Entry 4R00 (X-ray diffraction, 2.80 A resolution); this record covers chains Q and R of the 28 polymer chains in the assembly.

# Chain Q
Molecule: Proteasome subunit alpha type-4
Source organism: Saccharomyces cerevisiae
Notes: EC 3.4.25.1
Reference sequence: P40303 (PSA4_YEAST); residues -1 to 252 here correspond to UniProt positions 1-254 (UniProt number = residue number + 2)
Amino-acid sequence (254 residues; numbered -1 to 252; the number before each row is that of its first residue; numbers below 1 keep their minus sign (Met-1 is residue -1)):
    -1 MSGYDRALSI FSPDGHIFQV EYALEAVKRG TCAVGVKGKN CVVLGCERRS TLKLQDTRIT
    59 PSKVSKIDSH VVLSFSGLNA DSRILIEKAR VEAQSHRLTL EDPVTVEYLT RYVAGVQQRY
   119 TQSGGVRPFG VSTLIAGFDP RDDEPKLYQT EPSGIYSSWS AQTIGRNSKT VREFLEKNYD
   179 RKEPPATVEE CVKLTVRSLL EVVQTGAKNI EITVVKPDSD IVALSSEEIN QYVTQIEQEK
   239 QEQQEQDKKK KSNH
Unresolved in the structure: -1 to 0, 241-252
UniProt features mapped onto this chain:
  - modified residue: Thr58 (Phosphothreonine)

# Chain R
Molecule: Proteasome subunit alpha type-5
Source organism: Saccharomyces cerevisiae
Notes: EC 3.4.25.1
Reference sequence: P32379 (PSA5_YEAST); residues -7 to 252 here correspond to UniProt positions 1-260 (UniProt number = residue number + 8)
Amino-acid sequence (260 residues; each row starts with the number of its first residue; numbers below 1 keep their minus sign (Met-7 is residue -7)):
    -7 MFLTRSEYDR GVSTFSPEGR LFQVEYSLEA IKLGSTAIGI ATKEGVVLGV EKRATSPLLE
    53 SDSIEKIVEI DRHIGCAMSG LTADARSMIE HARTAAVTHN LYYDEDINVE SLTQSVCDLA
   113 LRFGEGASGE ERLMSRPFGV ALLIAGHDAD DGYQLFHAEP SGTFYRYNAK AIGSGSEGAQ
   173 AELLNEWHSS LTLKEAELLV LKILKQVMEE KLDENNAQLS CITKQDGFKI YDNEKTAELI
   233 KELKEKEAAE SPEEADVEMS
Unresolved in the structure: -7 to 0, 118-124, 243-252

# Interface between chain Q and chain R
Contacting residue pairs (63):
  Asp3(Q) - Glu117(R)
  Arg4(Q) - Glu117(R)
  Ala5(Q) - Val4(R)  hydrophobic
  Ala5(Q) - Glu117(R)
  Ala5(Q) - Ser127(R)
  Ser7(Q) - Ser127(R)
  Ser7(Q) - Arg128(R)
  Ile8(Q) - Gln15(R)
  Phe9(Q) - Gln15(R)
  Phe9(Q) - Tyr18(R)  hydrophobic
  Phe9(Q) - Ser19(R)
  Phe9(Q) - Ala22(R)  hydrophobic
  Phe9(Q) - Leu73(R)  hydrophobic
  Phe9(Q) - Arg128(R)
  Phe9(Q) - Pro129(R)
  Phe9(Q) - Gly131(R)
  Ser10(Q) - Tyr18(R)
  Pro11(Q) - Tyr18(R)  hydrophobic
  Pro11(Q) - Glu21(R)
  Asp12(Q) - Glu21(R)
  Gly13(Q) - Tyr18(R)
  Gly13(Q) - Glu21(R)
  Gly13(Q) - Ala22(R)
  His14(Q) - Leu25(R)
  Ile15(Q) - Leu73(R)  hydrophobic
  Ile15(Q) - Arg128(R)
  Lys35(Q) - Glu52(R)  salt bridge
  Gln116(Q) - Ala75(R)
  Gln116(Q) - Asp76(R)
  Thr119(Q) - Arg128(R)  hydrogen bond (backbone-side chain)
  Gln120(Q) - Met126(R)
  Gln120(Q) - Ser127(R)  hydrogen bond (backbone-backbone)
  Gln120(Q) - Arg128(R)
  Gln120(Q) - Pro129(R)
  Gln120(Q) - Phe130(R)
  Ser121(Q) - Ser127(R)
  Gly122(Q) - Ser127(R)
  Ser151(Q) - Ala75(R)
  Gly152(Q) - Ala75(R)
  Ile153(Q) - Thr74(R)
  Ile153(Q) - Ala75(R)
  Ser155(Q) - Leu51(R)
  Ser155(Q) - Ser55(R)
  Ser156(Q) - Leu51(R)
  Ser156(Q) - Glu52(R)  hydrogen bond (backbone-backbone)
  Ser156(Q) - Ser55(R)  hydrogen bond (backbone-side chain)
  Trp157(Q) - Thr47(R)
  Trp157(Q) - Ser48(R)
  Trp157(Q) - Leu50(R)
  Trp157(Q) - Leu51(R)
  Trp157(Q) - Glu52(R)
  Ser158(Q) - Leu50(R)  hydrogen bond (backbone-backbone)
  Ser158(Q) - Glu52(R)  hydrogen bond (backbone-side chain)
  Ala159(Q) - Leu50(R)
  Leu173(Q) - Leu50(R)  hydrophobic
  Glu174(Q) - Ser48(R)  hydrogen bond
  Glu174(Q) - Pro49(R)
  Glu174(Q) - Leu50(R)
  Tyr177(Q) - Leu50(R)  hydrophobic
  Arg179(Q) - Pro49(R)  hydrogen bond (side chain-backbone)
  Arg179(Q) - Leu50(R)  hydrogen bond (side chain-backbone)
  Arg179(Q) - Leu51(R)  hydrogen bond (side chain-backbone)
  Arg179(Q) - Glu52(R)
Also at the interface, not in a pair above, chain Q (31 interface residues in all): Arg170
Also at the interface, not in a pair above, chain R (28 interface residues in all): Asp1, Ser53, Ser79

# In short
The interface between chain Q and chain R involves 31 residues on one side and 28 on the other, with 10
hydrogen bonds and 1 salt bridge. Polar contacts include Lys35(Q)-Glu52(R), Thr119(Q)-Arg128(R) and
Ser156(Q)-Ser55(R).
Here chain Q is Proteasome subunit alpha type-4 and chain R is Proteasome subunit alpha type-5, both from
Saccharomyces cerevisiae. Entry 4R00 (yCP beta5-C52F mutant in complex with Omuralide) was determined by X-ray
diffraction (same publication as 4QUX, 4QUY, 4QV0, 4QV1, 4QV3, 4QV4 and 42 further entries).
